PDB entry 2P5E | X-ray diffraction, 1.89 A resolution | chains C and E of the 5 polymer chains in the assembly

Chain C:
Protein: Cancer/testis antigen 1B
Reference sequence: P78358 (CTG1B_HUMAN); residues 1-9 here correspond to UniProt positions 157-165 (UniProt number = residue number + 156)
Sequence (9 residues; each row starts with the number of its first residue):
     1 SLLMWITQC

Chain E:
Protein: Hypothetical protein
From: Homo sapiens
Reference sequence: Q2YDB4 (Q2YDB4_HUMAN); aligned to UniProt positions 22-262 over residues 1-241 (the alignment contains insertions or deletions, so no single offset holds)
Sequence (242 residues; numbered 1 to 242; the number before each row is that of its first residue):
     1 GVTQTPKFQVLKTGQSMTLQCAQDMNHEYMSWYRQDPGMGLRLIHYSVAI
    51 QTTDQGEVPNGYNVSRSTIEDFPLRLLSAAPSQTSVYFCASSYLGNTGEL
   101 FFGEGSRLTVLEDLKNVFPPEVAVFEPSEAEISHTQKATLVCLATGFYPD
   151 HVELSWWVNGKEVHSGVCTDPQPLKEQPALNDSRYALSSRLRVSATFWQD
   201 PRNHFRCQVQFYGLSENDEWTQDRAKPVTQIVSAEAWGRADA
Not modelled in the structure: 242
Cystine bridges: Cys21-Cys89, Cys142-Cys207

Chain C / chain E interface:
Residue-residue contacts - 10 pairs, chain C then chain E:
  Trp5(C) with Tyr93(E); Leu94(E); Gly95(E)
  Ile6(C) with Leu94(E), hydrogen bond (backbone-backbone); Gly95(E)
  Thr7(C) with Gly95(E); Asn96(E), hydrogen bond (side chain-backbone)
  Gln8(C) with Asn26(E), hydrogen bond (side chain-backbone); Glu28(E), hydrogen bond; Tyr93(E)
Also at the interface, not in a pair above, chain C (5 interface residues in all): Met4
Also at the interface, not in a pair above, chain E (7 interface residues in all): Gly98

Overview:
5 residues of chain C and 7 residues of chain E are in contact, with 4 hydrogen bonds. Polar contacts include
Thr7(C)-Asn96(E), Gln8(C)-Asn26(E) and Gln8(C)-Glu28(E).
Chain C is Cancer/testis antigen 1B and chain E is Hypothetical protein (Homo sapiens); the structure, Crystal
Structures of High Affinity Human T-Cell Receptors Bound to pMHC Reveal Native Diagonal Binding Geometry, was
determined by X-ray diffraction together with 2P5W, 2PYE and 2PYF from the same study.
